Entry 3FMT (X-ray diffraction, 2.98 A resolution); this record covers chains B and C of the 4 polymer chains in the assembly.

[Chain B]
Protein: Protein seqA
Organism: Escherichia coli
Notes: fragment: SeqAdelta(41-59)
UniProtKB: P0AFY8 (SEQA_ECOLI); numbering as in UniProt; present here: 1-40, 60-181
Chain sequence (162 residues; each row starts with the number of its first residue; note: 19 numbers in that range are skipped by the numbering (no residue carries them; nothing is unmodelled there)):
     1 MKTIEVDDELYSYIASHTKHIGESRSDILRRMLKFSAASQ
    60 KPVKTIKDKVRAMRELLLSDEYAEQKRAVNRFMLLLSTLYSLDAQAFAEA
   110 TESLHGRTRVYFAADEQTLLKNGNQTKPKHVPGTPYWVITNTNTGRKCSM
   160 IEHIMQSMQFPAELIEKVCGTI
Disordered / not traced: 36-40
Sequence notes: engineered mutation Arg25 (Ala in P0AFY8)
UniProt features mapped onto this chain:
  - region (Interaction with DNA): Ala87, Val88, Arg116 to Tyr120, Asn150 to Lys156
  - mutagenesis: Arg116 (R116A: Strongly reduced DNA binding), Arg118 (R118A: Strongly reduced DNA binding), Thr149 (T149A: Strongly reduced DNA binding), Asn150 (N150A/D: Strongly reduced DNA binding), Thr151 (T151A: Reduced DNA binding), Asn152 (N152D: Strongly reduced DNA binding), Arg155 (R155A: Strongly reduced DNA binding), Lys156 (K156A: Strongly reduced DNA binding)
What the authors report for this chain:
  - conformationally variable residues (order/disorder transition): Lys34, Ser36 to Gln40
  - binding site for the 22-nt DNA strand (chain C): Asn150, Asn152
  - mutagenesis - R70S/R73S: decreased growth
  - self-association interface (contacts with another copy of this molecule); pairs are residue here / residue on that copy: Glu9-Arg30 (hydrogen bond), Arg30-Asp7
  - mutagenesis - D7K, E9K: abolished binding to pairs of GATC sites (citing earlier work)

[Chain C]
Molecule: 22-nt DNA strand
Sequence (22 nucleotides; each row starts with the number of its first residue):
     1 GAGTCGXTCGGCGGGXTCCTTA
Modified residues: 6MA (N6-methyl-deoxy-adenosine-5'-monophosphate) at position 7; 6MA (N6-methyl-deoxy-adenosine-5'-monophosphate) at position 16

[Interface between chain B and chain C]
Pairs across the interface (24; chain B residue first):
  Arg86(B) with DC5(C), hydrogen bond to the phosphate; DG6(C), salt bridge to the phosphate
  Ala87(B) with DG6(C), hydrogen bond to the phosphate
  Val88(B) with DC5(C), sugar contact; DG6(C), hydrogen bond to the phosphate
  Arg116(B) with DG11(C), base contact; DC12(C), hydrogen bond to the base; DG13(C), sugar contact
  Glu125(B) with DG1(C), hydrogen bond to the base
  Leu129(B) with DG1(C), base contact
  Lys136(B) with DG1(C), hydrogen bond to the base; DA2(C), base contact
  Pro137(B) with DG1(C), base contact
  Lys138(B) with DC5(C), salt bridge to the phosphate
  Asn150(B) with DG6(C), base contact; 6MA_7(C), base contact
  Thr151(B) with DG6(C), sugar contact; 6MA_7(C), base contact
  Asn152(B) with DG6(C), sugar contact; 6MA_7(C), phosphate contact; DT8(C), hydrogen bond to the base
  Thr153(B) with DG6(C), sugar contact; 6MA_7(C), hydrogen bond to the phosphate
  Lys156(B) with DG6(C), salt bridge to the phosphate
Interface residues without a listed pair, chain B (16 interface residues in all): Asn89, Gly154

[Summary]
16 residues of chain B and 9 residues of chain C are in contact; the contacts include 8 hydrogen bonds and 3
salt bridges. Polar pairs include Arg116(B)-DC12(C), Glu125(B)-DG1(C) and Lys136(B)-DG1(C). The paper reports
a binding site for the 22-nt DNA strand (chain C) at Asn150(B) and Asn152(B); D7K and E9K of chain B abolish
binding to pairs of GATC sites.
Here chain B is Protein seqA (Escherichia coli) and chain C is a 22-nt DNA strand. Entry 3FMT (Crystal
structure of SeqA bound to DNA) was determined by X-ray diffraction.
